6MHG - chains E and C of the 23 polymer chains in the assembly; structure by electron microscopy, 3.57 A resolution.

== Chain E ==
Name: circumsporozoite protein
Organism: Plasmodium falciparum
Notes: fragment: shortened construct
Chain sequence (278 residues; each row starts with the number of its first residue; numbers below 1 keep their minus sign (Tyr-76 is residue -76)):
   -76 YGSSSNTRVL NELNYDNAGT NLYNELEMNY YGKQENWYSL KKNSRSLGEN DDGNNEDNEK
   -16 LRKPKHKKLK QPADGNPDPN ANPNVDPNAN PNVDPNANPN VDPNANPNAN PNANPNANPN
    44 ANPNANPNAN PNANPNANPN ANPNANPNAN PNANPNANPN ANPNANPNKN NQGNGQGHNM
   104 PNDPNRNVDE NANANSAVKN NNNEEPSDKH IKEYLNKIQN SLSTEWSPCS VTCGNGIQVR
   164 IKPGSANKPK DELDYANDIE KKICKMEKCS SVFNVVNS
Disordered / not traced: -76 to 0, 91-201

== Chain C ==
Name: Fab311 heavy chain
Organism: Homo sapiens
UniProt: V9HW68 (V9HW68_HUMAN); residues 103-217 here correspond to UniProt positions 130-244 (UniProt number = residue number + 27)
Chain sequence (225 residues; numbered 1 to 217 plus 8 insertion-coded residues; the number before each row is that of its first residue; a row labelled like 82A-82C holds insertion residues (82A, then the next letters in order)):
     1 EVQLVESGGG VVPPGRSLRL SCATSGFTFS NYGMHWVRQA PGKGLEWVAI IW
   52A Y
    53 DGSRNFYAAS VEGRFTISRD NSKNTLYLQM
82A-82C NSL
    83 RVEDTAVYYC ARAAYYDT
100A-100D SGYG
   101 DYWGQGTLVT VSSASTKGPS VFPLAPSSKS TSGGTAALGC LVKDYFPEPV TVSWNSGALT
   161 SGVHTFPAVL QSSGLYSLSS VVTVPSSSLG TQTYICNVNH KPSNTKVDKK VEPKSCD
Disordered / not traced: 1, 114-217
Disulfide bonds: Cys22-Cys92

== How chain E and chain C interact ==
Pairs across the interface (19; chain E residue first):
  Ala56(E) - Phe58(C)  hydrophobic
  Pro58(E) - Phe58(C)  hydrophobic
  Asn59(E) - Thr100(C)  hydrogen bond (side chain-backbone)
  Asn59(E) - Ser100A(C)
  Ala60(E) - Trp52(C)
  Asn61(E) - Tyr97(C)
  Pro62(E) - Gly33(C)
  Pro62(E) - Ile50(C)  hydrophobic
  Pro62(E) - Trp52(C)
  Pro62(E) - Tyr52A(C)  hydrogen bond (backbone-backbone)
  Pro62(E) - Ala95(C)  hydrophobic
  Asn63(E) - Asn31(C)
  Asn63(E) - Tyr32(C)
  Asn63(E) - Gly33(C)  hydrogen bond (side chain-backbone)
  Asn63(E) - Tyr52A(C)
  Asn63(E) - Ala95(C)  hydrogen bond (side chain-backbone)
  Asn63(E) - Ala96(C)
  Ala64(E) - Asn31(C)  hydrogen bond (backbone-backbone)
  Ala64(E) - Tyr52A(C)
Interface residues without a listed pair, chain E (9 interface residues in all): Asn57
Interface residues without a listed pair, chain C (14 interface residues in all): Arg56, Gly100B

== In short ==
9 residues of chain E face 14 of chain C across their interface, with 5 hydrogen bonds. Polar pairs include
Asn59(E)-Thr100(C), Asn63(E)-Gly33(C) and Asn63(E)-Ala95(C).
Chain E is circumsporozoite protein (Plasmodium falciparum) and chain C is Fab311 heavy chain (Homo sapiens);
the structure, Cryo-EM structure of the circumsporozoite protein of Plasmodium falciparum with a
vaccine-elicited antibody reveals maturation of ..., was determined by electron microscopy together with 6MB3
from the same study.
